PDB entry 7KKA | X-ray diffraction, 2.50 A resolution | chains B and D of the 4 polymer chains in the assembly

[Chain B]
Molecule: Putative fluoride ion transporter CrcB
From: Escherichia coli
UniProtKB: Q6J5N4 (Q6J5N4_ECOLX); residue numbers follow UniProt; this construct covers 1-126
Chain sequence (126 residues; each row starts with the number of its first residue):
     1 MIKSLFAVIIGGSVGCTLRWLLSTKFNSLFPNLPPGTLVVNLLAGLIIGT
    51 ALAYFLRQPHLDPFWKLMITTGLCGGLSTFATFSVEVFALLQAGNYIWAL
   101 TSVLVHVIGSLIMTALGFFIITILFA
Unresolved in the structure: 126
Differences from the reference sequence: engineered mutation Lys25 (Arg in Q6J5N4), Ala81 (Ser in Q6J5N4)
Bound ions: Na+: Gly75, Ser78 (shared with 2 residues of chain A)

[Chain D]
Molecule: monobody
From: Homo sapiens
Notes: antibody fragment or engineered binder
Chain sequence (97 residues; numbered 0 to 96; the number before each row is that of its first residue; numbering starts at 0):
     0 GSVSSVPTKLEVVAATPTSLLISWDAPAVTVVHYVITYGETGGNSPVQEF
    50 TVPGSKSTATISGLKPGVDYTITVYTMYYSYSDLYSYSSPISINYRT
Unresolved in the structure: 0

[Chain B / chain D interface]
Pairs across the interface - 12 pairs, chain B then chain D:
  Ala51(B) - Leu83(D)
  Leu52(B) - Leu83(D)
  Leu52(B) - Tyr84(D)  hydrophobic
  Phe55(B) - Leu83(D)  hydrophobic
  Leu56(B) - Met76(D)  hydrophobic
  Leu56(B) - Tyr84(D)
  Leu56(B) - Ser85(D)
  Leu56(B) - Tyr86(D)  hydrophobic
  Lys66(B) - Asp82(D)  salt bridge
  Thr70(B) - Leu83(D)
  Thr71(B) - Tyr80(D)  hydrogen bond
  Phe118(B) - Tyr84(D)  hydrophobic
Also at the interface, not in a pair above, chain B (9 interface residues in all): Ile48
Also at the interface, not in a pair above, chain D (9 interface residues in all): Tyr78, Ser81

[Summary]
Chain B and chain D each contribute 9 residues to their interface, with 1 hydrogen bond and 1 salt bridge.
Polar contacts include Lys66(B)-Asp82(D) and Thr71(B)-Tyr80(D). Gly75(B) and Ser78(B) form the Na+ site.
Here chain B is Putative fluoride ion transporter CrcB (Escherichia coli) and chain D is monobody (Homo
sapiens). Entry 7KKA (Fluoride channel Fluc-Ec2 mutant S81A with bromide) was determined by X-ray diffraction
(same publication as 7KK8, 7KK9, 7KKB and 7KKR).
